Entry 7NG4 (electron microscopy, 4.40 A resolution (low resolution: residue-level contacts below are approximate; hydrogen-bond / salt-bridge calls are withheld)); this record covers chains C and E of the 7 polymer chains in the assembly.

Chain C (and E):
Name: Lon protease homolog, mitochondrial
Source organism: Homo sapiens
Notes: EC 3.4.21.53; chain E of this document is another copy of the same molecule, construct and numbering; everything in this record applies to it too
UniProt: P36776 (LONM_HUMAN); residue numbers follow UniProt; this construct covers 115-959
Chain sequence (853 residues; row label = number of the first residue in the row):
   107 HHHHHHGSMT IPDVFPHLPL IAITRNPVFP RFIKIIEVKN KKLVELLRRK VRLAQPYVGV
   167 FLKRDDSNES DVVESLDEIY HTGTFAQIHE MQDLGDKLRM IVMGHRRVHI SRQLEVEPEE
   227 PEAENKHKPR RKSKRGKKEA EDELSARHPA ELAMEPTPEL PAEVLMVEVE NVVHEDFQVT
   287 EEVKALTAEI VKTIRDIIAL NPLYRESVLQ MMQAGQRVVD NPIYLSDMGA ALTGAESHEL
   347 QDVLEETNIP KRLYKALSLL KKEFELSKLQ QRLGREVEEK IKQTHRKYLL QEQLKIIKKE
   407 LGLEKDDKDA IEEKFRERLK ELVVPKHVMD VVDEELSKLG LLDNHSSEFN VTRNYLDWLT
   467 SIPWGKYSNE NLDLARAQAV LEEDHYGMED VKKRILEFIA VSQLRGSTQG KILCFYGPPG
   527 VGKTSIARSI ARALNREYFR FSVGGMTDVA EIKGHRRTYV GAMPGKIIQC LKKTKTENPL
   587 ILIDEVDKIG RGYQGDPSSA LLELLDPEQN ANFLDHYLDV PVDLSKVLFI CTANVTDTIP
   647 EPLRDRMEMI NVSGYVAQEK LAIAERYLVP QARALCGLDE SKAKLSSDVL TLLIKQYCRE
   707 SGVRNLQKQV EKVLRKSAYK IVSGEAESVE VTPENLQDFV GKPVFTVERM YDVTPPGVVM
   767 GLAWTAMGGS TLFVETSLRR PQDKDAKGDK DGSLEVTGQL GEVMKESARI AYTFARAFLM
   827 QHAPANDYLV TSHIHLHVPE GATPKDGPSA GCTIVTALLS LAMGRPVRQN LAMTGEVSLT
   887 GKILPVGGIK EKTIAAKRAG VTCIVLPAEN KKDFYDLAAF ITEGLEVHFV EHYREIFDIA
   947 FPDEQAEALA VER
Disordered / not traced: 107-122, 222-271, 949-959
Sequence notes: expression tag (107-114)
Bound ions: Mg2+: T530 (together with ATP)
Residues lining bound ligands: ATP (adenosine-5'-triphosphate): D490, H491, Y492, M494, P524, P525, G526, V527, G528, K529, T530, S531, E591, Y661, I669, Y673, V709, R710, Q713
What the authors report for this chain:
  - mutagenesis - K529R, E591Q, T803V, E812A, S855A: abolished catalytic activity (proteolytic activity)
  - mutagenesis - S855A: unchanged catalytic activity (ATPase activity)
  - catalytic residues: T803, H841, H843, S855
  - catalytic residues: E801, R815, K898 (proposed by the authors, not directly observed)
  - mutagenesis - T803V: decreased catalytic activity on ATPase
  - mutagenesis - H841F, H843F: abolished catalytic activity on proteolytically
  - mutagenesis - E801A: decreased catalytic activity (protease activity)
  - mutagenesis - E801A, E812A: decreased catalytic activity (ATPase activity)
  - mutagenesis - K529R, E591Q: abolished catalytic activity on ATPase

How chain C and chain E interact:
Pairs across the interface - 8 pairs, chain C then chain E:
  V383(C) with Q399(E); I402(E); I403(E)
  E384(C) with Q399(E)
  K386(C) with I402(E)
  I387(C) with E398(E); I402(E)
  Y599(C) with Y599(E)
Also at the interface, not in a pair above, chain C (7 interface residues in all): L379, G380

Overview:
The interface between chain C and chain E involves 7 residues on one side and 5 on the other. Bound to chain
C: ATP. From the paper: catalytic residues T803(C), H841(C) and H843(C) among others; K529R, E591Q and T803V
of chain C, among others, abolish catalytic activity (proteolytic activity); 8 substitutions were tested in
all.
Chain C and chain E are both Lon protease homolog, mitochondrial (Homo sapiens); the structure, P1b-state of
wild type human mitochondrial LONP1 protease with bound endogenous substrate protein and in presence ..., was
determined by electron microscopy (same publication as 7NFY, 7NG5, 7NGC and 7NGF).
